9MIA - chains G and B of the 18 polymer chains in the assembly; structure by electron microscopy, 2.80 A resolution.

[Chain G]
Protein: RM20A3 heavy chain Fv
Source organism: Macaca mulatta
Sequence (125 residues; each row starts with the number of its first residue; a row labelled like 82A-82C holds insertion residues (82A, then the next letters in order)):
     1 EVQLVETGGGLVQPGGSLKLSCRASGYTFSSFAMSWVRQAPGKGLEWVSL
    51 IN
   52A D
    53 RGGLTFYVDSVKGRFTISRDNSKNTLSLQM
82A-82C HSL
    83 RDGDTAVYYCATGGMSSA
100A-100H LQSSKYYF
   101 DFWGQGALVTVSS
Disordered / not traced: 112-113
Disulfide bonds: Cys22-Cys92

[Chain B]
Protein: Envelope glycoprotein gp160
Source organism: Human immunodeficiency virus 1
UniProt: Q2N0S6 (Q2N0S6_9HIV1); residues 512-664 here correspond to UniProt positions 509-661 (UniProt number = residue number - 3)
Sequence (153 residues; numbered 512 to 664; the number before each row is that of its first residue):
   512 AVGIGAVFLGFLGAAGSTMGAASMTLTVQARNLLSGIVQQQSNLLRAPEA
   562 QQHLLKLTVWGIKQLQARVLAVERYLRDQQLLGIWGCSGKLICCTNVPWN
   612 SSWSNRNLSEIWDNMTWLQWDKEISNYTQIIYGLLEESQNQQEKNEQDLL
   662 ALD
Disordered / not traced: 512-517, 547-568
Construct notes: conflict Pro559 (Ile556 in Q2N0S6), Cys605 (Thr602 in Q2N0S6)
Disulfide bonds: Cys598-Cys604
Glycans and other covalent adducts: N-acetylglucosamine (NAG) linked to Asn611, Asn618, Asn637

[Interface between chain G and chain B]
Residue-residue contacts (5; chain G residue first):
  Leu100A(G) with Gly531(B); Leu619(B); Trp623(B)
  Gln100B(G) with Leu619(B)
  Ser100C(G) with Leu619(B)
Also at the interface, not in a pair above, chain G (4 interface residues in all): Ala100
Also at the interface, not in a pair above, chain B (4 interface residues in all): Ser534

[Summary]
Chain G and chain B each contribute 4 residues to their interface. Covalently linked N-acetylglucosamine: at
Asn611(B), Asn618(B) and Asn637(B).
Here chain G is RM20A3 heavy chain Fv (Macaca mulatta) and chain B is Envelope glycoprotein gp160 (Human
immunodeficiency virus 1). Entry 9MIA (206-3G08 Fab in complex with HIV-1 GT1.1 v4.1 SOSIP Env trimer and
RM20A3 Fab) was determined by electron microscopy (same publication as 9MIB, 9MIC, 9MID, 9MIF, 9MIH, 9MII and
4 further entries).
